Entry 9E1M (electron microscopy, 3.25 A resolution); this record covers chains B and I of the 11 polymer chains in the assembly.

[Chain B]
Name: Histone H4
Source organism: Xenopus laevis
UniProtKB: P62799 (H4_XENLA); residues 0-102 here correspond to UniProt positions 1-103 (UniProt number = residue number + 1)
Chain sequence (103 residues; numbered 0 to 102; the number before each row is that of its first residue; numbering starts at 0):
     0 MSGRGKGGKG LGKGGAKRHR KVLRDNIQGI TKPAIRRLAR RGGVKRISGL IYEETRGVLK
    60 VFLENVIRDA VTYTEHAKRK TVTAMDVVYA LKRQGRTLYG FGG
Unresolved in the structure: 0-16, 102
Swiss-Prot annotation at these positions:
  - DNA-binding region: Lys16 to Lys20
  - modified residue: Ser1 (N-acetylserine), Arg3 (Asymmetric dimethylarginine), Lys5 (N6-(2-hydroxyisobutyryl)lysine), Lys8 (N6-(2-hydroxyisobutyryl)lysine), Lys12 (N6-(2-hydroxyisobutyryl)lysine), Lys16 (N6-(2-hydroxyisobutyryl)lysine), Lys20 (N6,N6,N6-trimethyllysine), Lys31 (N6-(2-hydroxyisobutyryl)lysine), Lys44 (N6-(2-hydroxyisobutyryl)lysine), Ser47 (Phosphoserine), Tyr51 (Phosphotyrosine), Lys59 (N6-(2-hydroxyisobutyryl)lysine), Lys77 (N6-(2-hydroxyisobutyryl)lysine), Lys79 (N6-(2-hydroxyisobutyryl)lysine), Tyr88 (Phosphotyrosine), Lys91 (N6-(2-hydroxyisobutyryl)lysine)
  - cross-link (Glycyl lysine isopeptide (Lys-Gly)): Lys31 (interchain with G-Cter in UFM1), Lys91 (interchain with G-Cter in ubiquitin)

[Chain I]
Molecule: 149-nt DNA strand
Source organism: Homo sapiens
Sequence (149 nucleotides; each row starts with the number of its first residue; numbers below 1 keep their minus sign (DA-73 is residue -73)):
   -73 ACAGGATGTA TATATCTGAC ACGTGCCTGG AGACTAGGGA GTAATCCCCT TGGCGGTTAA
   -13 AACGCGGGGG ACAGCGCGTA CGTGCGTTTA AGCGGTGCTA GAGCTGTCTA CGACCAATTG
    47 AGCGGCCTCG GCACCGGGAT TCTCCAGGG

[Interface between chain B and chain I]
Residue-residue contacts - 13 pairs, chain B then chain I:
  Arg23(B) - DA16(I)  salt bridge to the phosphate
  Arg35(B) - DG8(I)  salt bridge to the phosphate
  Lys44(B) - DG8(I)  phosphate contact
  Arg45(B) - DC7(I)  sugar contact
  Arg45(B) - DG8(I)  phosphate contact
  Ile46(B) - DC7(I)  sugar contact
  Ile46(B) - DG8(I)  hydrogen bond to the phosphate
  Ser47(B) - DC7(I)  phosphate contact
  Gly48(B) - DC7(I)  hydrogen bond to the phosphate
  Arg78(B) - DA28(I)  phosphate contact
  Lys79(B) - DG27(I)  phosphate contact
  Lys79(B) - DA28(I)  hydrogen bond to the phosphate
  Thr80(B) - DA28(I)  hydrogen bond to the phosphate
Interface residues without a listed pair, chain B (11 interface residues in all): Lys77
Interface residues without a listed pair, chain I (6 interface residues in all): DG29

[Summary]
The interface between chain B and chain I involves 11 residues on one side and 6 on the other, with 4 hydrogen
bonds and 2 salt bridges. Polar pairs include Ile46(B)-DG8(I), Gly48(B)-DC7(I) and Lys79(B)-DA28(I). UniProt
lists a DNA-binding region on chain B.
Chain B is Histone H4 (Xenopus laevis) and chain I is a 149-nt DNA strand (Homo sapiens); the structure, Snf2h
bound nucleosome complex - ClassA2, was determined by electron microscopy (same publication as 9E1L, 9E1N,
9E1O, 9E1P, 9E1Q, 9E1R and 4 further entries).
